7TKP - chains V and W of the 27 polymer chains in the assembly; structure by electron microscopy, 4.60 A resolution (low resolution: residue-level contacts below are approximate; hydrogen-bond / salt-bridge calls are withheld).

# Chain V
Molecule: ATP synthase subunit d
Source organism: Saccharomyces cerevisiae
UniProtKB: P30902 (ATP7_YEAST); residues 1-173 here correspond to UniProt positions 2-174 (UniProt number = residue number + 1)
Amino-acid sequence (173 residues; row label = number of the first residue in the row):
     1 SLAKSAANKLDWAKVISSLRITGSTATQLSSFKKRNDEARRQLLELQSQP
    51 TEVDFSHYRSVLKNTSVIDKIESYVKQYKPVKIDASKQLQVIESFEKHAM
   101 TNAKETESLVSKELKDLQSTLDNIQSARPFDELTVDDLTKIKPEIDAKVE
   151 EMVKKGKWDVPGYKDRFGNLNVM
Disordered / not traced: 1-2
Curated features (UniProtKB/Swiss-Prot):
  - modified residue: Ser1 (N-acetylserine)

# Chain W
Molecule: ATP synthase subunit f
Source organism: Saccharomyces cerevisiae
UniProtKB: Q06405 (ATPK_YEAST); residues 1-95 here correspond to UniProt positions 7-101 (UniProt number = residue number + 6)
Amino-acid sequence (95 residues; each row starts with the number of its first residue):
     1 VSTLIPPKVVSSKNIGSAPNAKRIANVVHFYKSLPQGPAPAIKANTRLAR
    51 YKAKYFDGDNASGKPLWHFALGIIAFGYSMEYYFHLRHHKGAEEH
Disordered / not traced: 86-95

# Interface between chain V and chain W
Residue-residue contacts (8):
  Ser30(V) - Ser2(W)
  Asn102(V) - Lys8(W)
  Ala103(V) - Lys8(W)
  Thr106(V) - Val10(W)
  Ala127(V) - Ser33(W)
  Arg128(V) - Pro35(W)
  Pro129(V) - Leu34(W)
  Glu132(V) - Gln36(W)
Also at the interface, not in a pair above, chain V (11 interface residues in all): Thr27, Asn123, Leu133
Also at the interface, not in a pair above, chain W (9 interface residues in all): Leu4, Phe30

# Overview
11 residues of chain V face 9 of chain W across their interface.
Chain V is ATP synthase subunit d and chain W is ATP synthase subunit f, both from Saccharomyces cerevisiae;
the structure, Yeast ATP synthase State 3catalytic(b) with 10 mM ATP backbone model, was determined by
electron microscopy (same publication as 7TJS, 7TJT, 7TJU, 7TJV, 7TJW, 7TJX and 30 further entries).
